7EFX - chain A; structure by X-ray diffraction, 2.41 A resolution.

Chain A:
Molecule: Peptidyl-prolyl cis-trans isomerase NIMA-interacting 1
Source organism: Homo sapiens
Notes: EC 5.2.1.8
UniProtKB: Q13526 (PIN1_HUMAN); numbering as in UniProt (aligned over 1-163)
Sequence (183 residues; row label = number of the first residue in the row; numbers below 1 keep their minus sign (Met-19 is residue -19)):
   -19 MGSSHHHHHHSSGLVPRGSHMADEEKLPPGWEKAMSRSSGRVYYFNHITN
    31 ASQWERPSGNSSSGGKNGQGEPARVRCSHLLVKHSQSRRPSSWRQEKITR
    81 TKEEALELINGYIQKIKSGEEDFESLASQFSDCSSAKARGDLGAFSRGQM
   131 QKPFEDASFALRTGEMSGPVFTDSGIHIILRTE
Disordered / not traced: -19 to 5, 39-49
Differences from the reference sequence: expression tag (-19 to 0); engineered mutation Ala14 (Arg in Q13526)
Swiss-Prot annotation at these positions:
  - modified residue: Ser43 (Phosphoserine), Lys46 (N6-acetyllysine), Ser71 (Phosphoserine), Ser108 (Phosphoserine)
Covalent attachments: compound J3X linked to Cys113
Residues lining bound ligands: J3X (4-((5-bromofuran-2-yl)methyl)-8-(2-chloroacetyl)-1-thia-4,8-diazaspiro[4.5]decan-3-one): His59, Leu61, Lys63, Arg68, Arg69, Asp112, Ser114, Ser115, Leu122, Gln129, Met130, Gln131, Phe134, Ser154, His157

Summary:
Covalently linked compound J3X: at Cys113.
Chain A is Peptidyl-prolyl cis-trans isomerase NIMA-interacting 1 (Homo sapiens); the structure, Crystal
Structure of human PIN1 complexed with covalent inhibitor, was determined by X-ray diffraction, deposited
together with 7EFJ, 7EKV and 7F0M.
